PDB entry 5HZI | X-ray diffraction, 2.60 A resolution | chain A

== Chain A ==
Molecule: Intersectin-1, NPH1-1
From: Homo sapiens
UniProt: chimeric construct of Q15811, O49003: residues 1230-1308 from Q15811 (ITSN1_HUMAN) positions 1230-1308 (same numbers); residues 1309-1451 from O49003 positions 404-546 (UniProt number = residue number - 905); residues 1452-1723 from Q15811 (ITSN1_HUMAN) positions 1238-1509 (UniProt number = residue number - 214)
Chain sequence (502 residues; row label = number of the first residue in the row):
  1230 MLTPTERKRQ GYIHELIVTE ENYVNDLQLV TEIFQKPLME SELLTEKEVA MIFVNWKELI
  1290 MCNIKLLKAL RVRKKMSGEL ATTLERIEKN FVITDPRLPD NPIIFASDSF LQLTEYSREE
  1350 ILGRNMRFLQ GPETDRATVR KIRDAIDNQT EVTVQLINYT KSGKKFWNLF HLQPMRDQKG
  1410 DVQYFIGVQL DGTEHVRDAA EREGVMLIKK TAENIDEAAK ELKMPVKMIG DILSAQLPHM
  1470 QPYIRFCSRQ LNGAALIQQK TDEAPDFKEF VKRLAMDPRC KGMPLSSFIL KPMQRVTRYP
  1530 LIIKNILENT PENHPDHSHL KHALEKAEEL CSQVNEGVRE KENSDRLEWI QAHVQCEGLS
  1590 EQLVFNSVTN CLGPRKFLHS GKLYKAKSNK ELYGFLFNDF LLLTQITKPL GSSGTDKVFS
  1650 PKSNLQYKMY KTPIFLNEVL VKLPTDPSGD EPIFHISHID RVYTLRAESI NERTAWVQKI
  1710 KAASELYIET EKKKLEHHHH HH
Disordered / not traced: 1230, 1637-1646, 1674-1680, 1724-1731
Differences from the reference sequence: engineered mutation Met-1355 (Cys450 in O49003); expression tag (1724-1731)
Ligand contacts: FMN (flavin mononucleotide): Val-1321, Thr-1323, Asn-1330, Asn-1354, Met-1355, Arg-1356, Leu-1358, Gln-1359, Val-1368, Ile-1371, Arg-1372, Ile-1375, Leu-1385, Asn-1387, Asn-1397, Phe-1399, Leu-1401, Phe-1414, Ile-1415, Gly-1416, Gln-1418

== Summary ==
Ligands of chain A: flavin mononucleotide.
Chain A is Intersectin-1, NPH1-1 (Homo sapiens); the structure, Crystal structure of photoinhibitable
Intersectin1 containing C450M mutant LOV2 domain, was determined by X-ray diffraction, deposited together with
5HZH, 5HZJ and 5HZK.
